PDB entry 8YGU | electron microscopy, 3.13 A resolution | chains H and L of the 5 polymer chains in the assembly

== Chain H ==
Name: Antibody 7H13-I54G mutant heavy chain
Source organism: Mus musculus
Notes: antibody fragment or engineered binder
Sequence (116 residues; numbered 1 to 116; the number before each row is that of its first residue):
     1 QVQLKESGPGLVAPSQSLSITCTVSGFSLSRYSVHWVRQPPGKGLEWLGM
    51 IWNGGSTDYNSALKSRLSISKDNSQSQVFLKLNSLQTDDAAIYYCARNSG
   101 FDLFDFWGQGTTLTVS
Unresolved in the structure: 1, 116
Cystine bridges: Cys-22/Cys-95

== Chain L ==
Name: Antibody 7H13-I54G mutant light chain
Source organism: Mus musculus
Notes: antibody fragment or engineered binder
Sequence (107 residues; row label = number of the first residue in the row):
     1 DIVMTQSHKFMSTSVGDRVSITCKASQDVTSAVAWYQQKPGQSPKLLISS
    51 ASYRYTGVPDRFSGSGSGTDFTFTISSVQAEDLAVYYCQQHYSTPPTFGA
   101 GTKLELK
Cystine bridges: Cys-23/Cys-88

== Interface between chain H and chain L ==
Contacting residue pairs - 20 pairs, chain H then chain L:
  Gln-39(H) with Tyr-87(L)
  Leu-45(H) with Tyr-87(L); Phe-98(L), hydrophobic
  Trp-47(H) with Pro-96(L)
  Tyr-94(H) with Gln-38(L)
  Phe-101(H) with His-91(L); Ser-93(L)
  Asp-102(H) with Gln-89(L), hydrogen bond (backbone-side chain); His-91(L); Ser-93(L)
  Leu-103(H) with Ala-34(L), hydrophobic; Ser-49(L); His-91(L)
  Phe-104(H) with Tyr-36(L); Leu-46(L); Gln-89(L); Phe-98(L), hydrophobic
  Asp-105(H) with Tyr-55(L), hydrogen bond
  Trp-107(H) with Pro-44(L)
  Gly-108(H) with Ser-43(L)
Other interface residues (no listed pair), chain H (12 interface residues in all): Gly-44
Other interface residues (no listed pair), chain L (18 interface residues in all): Thr-94, Pro-95, Gly-99, Ala-100

== In short ==
12 residues of chain H face 18 of chain L across their interface, with 2 hydrogen bonds. Among the polar pairs
are Asp-102(H)/Gln-89(L) and Asp-105(H)/Tyr-55(L).
Chain H is Antibody 7H13-I54G mutant heavy chain and chain L is Antibody 7H13-I54G mutant light chain, both
from Mus musculus; the structure, Cryo-EM structure of simian rotavirus SA11 VP4 in complex with nAb 7H13-I54G
mutant (right side), was determined by electron microscopy (same publication as 8YGR, 8YGS and 8YGT).
